7V5D - chains A and B; structure by electron microscopy, 3.40 A resolution.

Chain A (and B):
Name: ABC-type oligopeptide transporter ABCB9
From: Mus musculus
Notes: EC 7.4.2.6; chain B of this document is another copy of the same molecule, construct and numbering; everything in this record applies to it too
UniProtKB: Q9JJ59 (ABCB9_MOUSE); residue numbers follow UniProt; this construct covers 1-762
Chain sequence (762 residues; row label = number of the first residue in the row):
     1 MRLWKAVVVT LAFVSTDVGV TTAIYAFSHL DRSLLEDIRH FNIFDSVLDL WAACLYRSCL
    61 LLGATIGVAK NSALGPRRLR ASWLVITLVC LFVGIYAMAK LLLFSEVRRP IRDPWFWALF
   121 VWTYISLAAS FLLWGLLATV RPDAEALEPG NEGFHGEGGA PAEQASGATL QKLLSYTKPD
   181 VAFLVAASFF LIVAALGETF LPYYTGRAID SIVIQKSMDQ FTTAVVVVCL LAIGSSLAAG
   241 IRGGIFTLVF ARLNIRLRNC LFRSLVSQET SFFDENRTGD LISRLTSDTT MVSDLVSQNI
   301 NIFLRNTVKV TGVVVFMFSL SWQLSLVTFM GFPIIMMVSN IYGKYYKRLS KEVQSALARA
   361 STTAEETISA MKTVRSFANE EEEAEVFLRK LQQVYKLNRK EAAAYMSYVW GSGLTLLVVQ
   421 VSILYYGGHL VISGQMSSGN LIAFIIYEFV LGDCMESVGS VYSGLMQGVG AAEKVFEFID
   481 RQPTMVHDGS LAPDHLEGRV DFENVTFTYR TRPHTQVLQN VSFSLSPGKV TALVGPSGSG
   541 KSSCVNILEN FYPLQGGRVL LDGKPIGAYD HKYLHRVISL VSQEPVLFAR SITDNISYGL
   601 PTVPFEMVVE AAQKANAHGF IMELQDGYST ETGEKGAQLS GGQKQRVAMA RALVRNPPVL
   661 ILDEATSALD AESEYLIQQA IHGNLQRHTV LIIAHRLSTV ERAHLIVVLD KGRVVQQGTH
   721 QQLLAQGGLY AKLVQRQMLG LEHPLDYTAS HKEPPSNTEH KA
Not modelled in the structure: 1-168, 739-762
Swiss-Prot annotation at these positions:
  - binding site (ATP): Gly535 to Ser542
  - site: Asp17 (Intramolecular salt bridge with Arg-57. Essential for the release from the ER), Asp45 (Important for the second trafficking step from the Golgi to the endosomal and lysosomal compartments), Asp49 (Important for the second trafficking step from the Golgi to the endosomal and lysosomal compartments), Arg57 (Intramolecular salt bridge with Asp-17. Essential for the release from the ER)
Small-molecule neighbours: phosphatidylglycerol (PGT; (1S)-2-{[{[(2R)-2,3-dihydroxypropyl]oxy}(hydroxy)phosphoryl]oxy}-1-[(palmitoyloxy)methyl]ethyl stearate): Leu201, Thr205, Val227, Leu417, Gln420, Leu424, Ile442, Ile445, Ile446, Phe449, Val450
Reported in the primary citation:
  - binding site for phosphatidylglycerol: Leu201, Val227, Leu424, Ile442, Ile445, Ile446, Phe449, Val450
  - mutagenesis - Y405A: decreased catalytic activity
  - mutagenesis - E664Q: abolished catalytic activity

Chain A / chain B interface:
Contacting residue pairs (137; chain A residue first):
  Ile212(A) - Gly428(B)
  Ile212(A) - Val431(B)  hydrophobic
  Ile212(A) - Ile432(B)
  Val213(A) - Ser438(B)
  Lys216(A) - Ile432(B)
  Gln220(A) - Gly428(B)
  Phe221(A) - Tyr425(B)
  Val228(A) - Leu417(B)
  Val228(A) - Val421(B)  hydrophobic
  Ala232(A) - Leu417(B)  hydrophobic
  Ile233(A) - Leu414(B)  hydrophobic
  Ile233(A) - Leu417(B)  hydrophobic
  Ser236(A) - Trp410(B)
  Ser236(A) - Gly413(B)
  Ser236(A) - Leu414(B)
  Leu237(A) - Trp410(B)  hydrogen bond (backbone-side chain)
  Gly240(A) - Met406(B)
  Gly240(A) - Val409(B)
  Gly240(A) - Trp410(B)
  Ile241(A) - Trp410(B)  hydrophobic
  Gly243(A) - Tyr405(B)
  Thr247(A) - Glu401(B)
  Leu248(A) - Asn398(B)
  Leu248(A) - Ala402(B)  hydrophobic
  Ala251(A) - Asn398(B)
  Arg252(A) - Tyr395(B)  hydrogen bond
  Ile255(A) - Leu391(B)  hydrophobic
  Arg258(A) - Leu357(B)
  Arg258(A) - Leu391(B)
  Asn259(A) - Leu388(B)
  Phe262(A) - Ala364(B)  hydrophobic
  Phe262(A) - Glu383(B)
  Phe262(A) - Phe387(B)  hydrophobic
  Arg263(A) - Ala384(B)
  Arg263(A) - Glu385(B)  salt bridge
  Leu265(A) - Ile368(B)
  Val266(A) - Met371(B)
  Val266(A) - Glu380(B)
  Glu269(A) - Arg375(B)  salt bridge
  Thr270(A) - Lys372(B)
  Phe273(A) - Ile368(B)  hydrophobic
  Phe273(A) - Met371(B)  hydrophobic
  Asp274(A) - Lys372(B)
  Thr278(A) - Ile368(B)
  Thr278(A) - Ser369(B)
  Ile282(A) - Glu365(B)
  Thr286(A) - Ser361(B)
  Leu357(A) - Asn254(B)
  Leu357(A) - Arg258(B)
  Ser361(A) - Thr286(B)
  Ala364(A) - Phe262(B)  hydrophobic
  Glu365(A) - Ile282(B)
  Glu366(A) - Phe588(B)
  Glu366(A) - Ala589(B)
  Glu366(A) - Arg590(B)  salt bridge
  Ile368(A) - Leu265(B)  hydrophobic
  Ile368(A) - Thr278(B)
  Ser369(A) - Thr278(B)
  Ala370(A) - Phe588(B)  hydrophobic
  Met371(A) - Val266(B)
  Met371(A) - Phe273(B)  hydrophobic
  Lys372(A) - Asn546(B)
  Lys372(A) - Phe551(B)
  Lys372(A) - Tyr552(B)
  Thr373(A) - Phe588(B)
  Thr373(A) - Arg651(B)
  Val374(A) - Phe588(B)  hydrophobic
  Arg375(A) - Gln268(B)  hydrogen bond (side chain-backbone)
  Arg375(A) - His487(B)
  Arg375(A) - His575(B)  hydrogen bond (backbone-side chain)
  Ser376(A) - Glu549(B)
  Ser376(A) - His575(B)  hydrogen bond (backbone-side chain)
  Phe377(A) - Tyr598(B)  hydrophobic
  Phe377(A) - Arg651(B)
  Phe377(A) - Arg655(B)
  Ala378(A) - His571(B)
  Ala378(A) - Lys572(B)
  Asn379(A) - Tyr598(B)  hydrogen bond
  Asn379(A) - Gly599(B)
  Glu380(A) - Val266(B)
  Glu383(A) - Arg590(B)  salt bridge
  Glu383(A) - Tyr598(B)  hydrogen bond
  Ala384(A) - Arg263(B)
  Glu385(A) - Arg263(B)  salt bridge
  Phe387(A) - Phe262(B)  hydrophobic
  Leu388(A) - Asn259(B)
  Leu391(A) - Ile255(B)  hydrophobic
  Leu391(A) - Arg258(B)
  Val394(A) - Ile255(B)  hydrophobic
  Tyr395(A) - Leu248(B)  hydrophobic
  Tyr395(A) - Arg252(B)  hydrogen bond
  Asn398(A) - Ala251(B)
  Glu401(A) - Thr247(B)
  Ala402(A) - Thr247(B)
  Tyr405(A) - Gly243(B)
  Met406(A) - Gly240(B)
  Val409(A) - Gly240(B)
  Trp410(A) - Ser236(B)
  Trp410(A) - Leu237(B)
  Trp410(A) - Gly240(B)
  Trp410(A) - Ile241(B)  hydrophobic
  Gly413(A) - Ser236(B)
  Leu414(A) - Ile233(B)  hydrophobic
  Leu414(A) - Ser236(B)
  Leu417(A) - Val228(B)
  Leu417(A) - Ala232(B)  hydrophobic
  Leu417(A) - Ile233(B)  hydrophobic
  Val421(A) - Val228(B)  hydrophobic
  Tyr425(A) - Phe221(B)
  Gly428(A) - Ile212(B)
  Gly428(A) - Gln220(B)
  Val431(A) - Ile212(B)  hydrophobic
  Ile432(A) - Lys216(B)
  Ile432(A) - Met218(B)  hydrophobic
  Ser438(A) - Val213(B)
  His487(A) - Arg375(B)  hydrogen bond
  Glu549(A) - Ser376(B)
  Phe551(A) - Lys372(B)
  Phe551(A) - Arg375(B)
  His571(A) - Ala378(B)
  His571(A) - Glu380(B)
  Lys572(A) - Phe377(B)  hydrogen bond (side chain-backbone)
  Lys572(A) - Ala378(B)  hydrogen bond (side chain-backbone)
  His575(A) - Arg375(B)  hydrogen bond (side chain-backbone)
  His575(A) - Ser376(B)  hydrogen bond (side chain-backbone)
  Val586(A) - Thr373(B)
  Phe588(A) - Glu366(B)
  Phe588(A) - Ala370(B)  hydrophobic
  Phe588(A) - Thr373(B)
  Phe588(A) - Val374(B)  hydrophobic
  Ala589(A) - Glu366(B)
  Arg590(A) - Glu383(B)  salt bridge
  Tyr598(A) - Asn379(B)
  Tyr598(A) - Glu383(B)  hydrogen bond
  Gly599(A) - Asn379(B)
  Arg651(A) - Phe377(B)
  Arg655(A) - Phe377(B)
Also at the interface, not in a pair above, chain A (101 interface residues in all): Ile209, Ser217, Met218, Ala239, Gly244, Asn254, Gln268, Leu281, Leu285, Arg399, Leu424, His429, Leu441, Ile442
Also at the interface, not in a pair above, chain B (103 interface residues in all): Ile209, Ser217, Ala239, Gly244, Ser267, Glu269, Thr270, Leu281, Leu285, Thr367, Arg399, Leu424, His429, Leu441, Ile442, Val586

Summary:
The interface between chain A and chain B involves 101 residues on one side and 103 on the other; the contacts
include 14 hydrogen bonds and 6 salt bridges. Polar pairs include Arg263(A)-Glu385(B), Glu269(A)-Arg375(B) and
Glu366(A)-Arg590(B). The paper reports a binding site for phosphatidylglycerol at Leu201(A), Val227(A) and
Leu424(A) among others; Y405A of chain A reduces catalytic activity.
Chain A and chain B are both ABC-type oligopeptide transporter ABCB9 (Mus musculus); the structure, Cryo-EM
structure of the mouse ABCB9 (PG-bound), was determined by electron microscopy (same publication as 7V5C and
7VFI).
